PDB entry 2FWO | X-ray diffraction, 2.60 A resolution | chains A and P of the 3 polymer chains in the assembly

[Chain A]
Molecule: H-2 class I histocompatibility antigen, K-D alpha chain
From: Mus musculus
Notes: fragment: Extracellular domains
Reference sequence: P01902 (HA1D_MOUSE); residues 1-283 here correspond to UniProt positions 22-304 (UniProt number = residue number + 21)
Sequence (283 residues; numbered 1 to 283; the number before each row is that of its first residue):
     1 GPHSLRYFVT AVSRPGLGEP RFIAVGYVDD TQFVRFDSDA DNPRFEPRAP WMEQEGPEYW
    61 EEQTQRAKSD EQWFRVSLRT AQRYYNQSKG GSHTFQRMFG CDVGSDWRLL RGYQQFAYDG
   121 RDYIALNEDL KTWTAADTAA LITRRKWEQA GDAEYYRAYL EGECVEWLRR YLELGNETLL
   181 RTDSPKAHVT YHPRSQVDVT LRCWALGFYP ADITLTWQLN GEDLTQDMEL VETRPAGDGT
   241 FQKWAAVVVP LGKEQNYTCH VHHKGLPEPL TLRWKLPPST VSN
Disordered / not traced: 276-283
Disulfide bonds: Cys101-Cys164, Cys203-Cys259
Swiss-Prot annotation at these positions:
  - region: Lys275 to Asn283 (Connecting peptide)
  - glycosylation (N-linked (GlcNAc...) asparagine): Asn86, Asn176, Asn256

[Chain P]
Molecule: TYQRTRALV peptide from Nucleoprotein
Reference sequence: Q701N7 (Q701N7_9INFA); residues 1-9 here correspond to UniProt positions 147-155 (UniProt number = residue number + 146)
Sequence (9 residues; each row starts with the number of its first residue):
     1 TYQRTRALV

[Interface between chain A and chain P]
Contacting residue pairs (53; chain A residue first):
  Leu5(A) - Thr1(P)
  Tyr7(A) - Thr1(P)  hydrogen bond (side chain-backbone)
  Tyr7(A) - Tyr2(P)  hydrogen bond (side chain-backbone)
  Val9(A) - Tyr2(P)
  Phe22(A) - Tyr2(P)
  Phe45(A) - Tyr2(P)  hydrophobic
  Glu62(A) - Arg4(P)  salt bridge
  Gln63(A) - Thr1(P)  hydrogen bond
  Gln63(A) - Tyr2(P)  hydrogen bond (side chain-backbone)
  Gln65(A) - Arg4(P)
  Arg66(A) - Thr1(P)
  Arg66(A) - Tyr2(P)  hydrogen bond (side chain-backbone)
  Arg66(A) - Arg4(P)
  Ser69(A) - Arg4(P)  hydrogen bond
  Asp70(A) - Tyr2(P)  hydrogen bond
  Asp70(A) - Gln3(P)
  Asp70(A) - Arg4(P)
  Asp70(A) - Thr5(P)  hydrogen bond (side chain-backbone)
  Trp73(A) - Thr5(P)
  Trp73(A) - Arg6(P)  hydrogen bond (side chain-backbone)
  Trp73(A) - Ala7(P)  hydrogen bond (side chain-backbone)
  Trp73(A) - Leu8(P)
  Trp73(A) - Val9(P)  hydrophobic
  Ser77(A) - Leu8(P)
  Ser77(A) - Val9(P)
  Thr80(A) - Val9(P)
  Tyr84(A) - Val9(P)  hydrogen bond (side chain-backbone)
  Phe95(A) - Val9(P)  hydrophobic
  Arg97(A) - Tyr2(P)
  Arg97(A) - Gln3(P)  hydrogen bond (side chain-backbone)
  Arg97(A) - Arg4(P)
  Arg97(A) - Thr5(P)  hydrogen bond
  Phe99(A) - Tyr2(P)  hydrophobic
  Phe99(A) - Gln3(P)
  Gln114(A) - Gln3(P)
  Tyr123(A) - Val9(P)
  Thr143(A) - Val9(P)  hydrogen bond (side chain-backbone)
  Lys146(A) - Leu8(P)  hydrogen bond (side chain-backbone)
  Lys146(A) - Val9(P)  hydrogen bond (side chain-backbone)
  Trp147(A) - Ala7(P)
  Trp147(A) - Leu8(P)  hydrogen bond (side chain-backbone)
  Trp147(A) - Val9(P)  hydrophobic
  Asp152(A) - Arg6(P)
  Asp152(A) - Ala7(P)  hydrogen bond (side chain-backbone)
  Tyr155(A) - Arg6(P)
  Tyr156(A) - Gln3(P)
  Tyr156(A) - Thr5(P)
  Tyr156(A) - Arg6(P)  hydrogen bond (side chain-backbone)
  Tyr159(A) - Thr1(P)  hydrogen bond (side chain-backbone)
  Tyr159(A) - Gln3(P)
  Glu163(A) - Thr1(P)
  Trp167(A) - Thr1(P)
  Tyr171(A) - Thr1(P)  hydrogen bond (side chain-backbone)
Also at the interface, not in a pair above, chain A (37 interface residues in all): Ala24, Tyr59, Ala67, Phe74, Val76, Phe116, Ala150

[Summary]
The interface between chain A and chain P involves 37 residues on one side and 9 on the other, with 21
hydrogen bonds and 1 salt bridge. Among the polar pairs are Glu62(A)-Arg4(P), Tyr7(A)-Thr1(P) and
Tyr7(A)-Tyr2(P).
Here chain A is H-2 class I histocompatibility antigen, K-D alpha chain (Mus musculus) and chain P is
TYQRTRALV peptide from Nucleoprotein. Entry 2FWO (MHC Class I H-2Kd heavy chain in complex with
beta-2microglobulin and peptide derived from influenza nucleoprotein) was determined by X-ray diffraction.
